PDB entry 6NWT | X-ray diffraction, 2.35 A resolution | chain A

Chain A:
Protein: Nuclear receptor ROR-gamma
From: Homo sapiens
Notes: fragment: ligand binding domain
UniProtKB: P51449 (RORG_HUMAN); residue numbers follow UniProt; this construct covers 265-507
Sequence (245 residues; row label = number of the first residue in the row):
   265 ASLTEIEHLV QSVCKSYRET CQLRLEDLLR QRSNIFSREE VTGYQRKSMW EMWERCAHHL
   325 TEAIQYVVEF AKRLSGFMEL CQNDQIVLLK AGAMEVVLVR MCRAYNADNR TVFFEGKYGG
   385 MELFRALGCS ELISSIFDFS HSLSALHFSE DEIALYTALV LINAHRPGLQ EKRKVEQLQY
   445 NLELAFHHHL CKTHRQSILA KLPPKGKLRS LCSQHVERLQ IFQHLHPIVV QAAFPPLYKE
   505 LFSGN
Not modelled in the structure: 498-509
Sequence notes: expression tag (508-509)
Curated features (UniProtKB/Swiss-Prot):
  - motif: L501 to F506 (AF-2)
Small-molecule neighbours: L7P (1,1,1,3,3,3-hexafluoro-2-[2-fluoro-4'-({4-[(pyridin-4-yl)methyl]piperazin-1-yl}methyl)[1,1'-biphenyl]-4-yl]propan-2-ol): Q286, L287, L292, W317, C320, H323, L324, A327, V361, R364, M365, R367, A368, V376, F377, F378, F388, L391, C393, L396, I397, I400, H479, R482, L483, F486
What the authors report for this chain:
  - binding site for L7P: W317
  - conformationally variable residues (side-chain flip): W317
  - mutagenesis - A368V: decreased binding to hydroxycholesterol
  - mutagenesis - K354A, K354R, A368V, K503A: decreased signaling
  - mutagenesis - K503R: unchanged signaling
  - mutagenesis - K354A, K503A: decreased binding to 25OHC
  - mutagenesis - A368V: decreased stability

Overview:
Chain A binds compound L7P. The paper reports a binding site for L7P at W317; K354A, K354R and A368V, among
others, reduce signaling; 5 substitutions were tested in all.
Chain A is Nuclear receptor ROR-gamma (Homo sapiens); the structure, RORgamma Ligand Binding Domain, was
determined by X-ray diffraction, deposited together with 6NWS and 6NWU.
